PDB entry 9DXO | electron microscopy, 2.60 A resolution | chain A

Chain A:
Molecule: Solute carrier organic anion transporter family member 1C1
Organism: Homo sapiens
UniProt: Q9NYB5 (SO1C1_HUMAN); residue numbers follow UniProt; this construct covers 1-712
Chain sequence (746 residues; each row starts with the number of its first residue):
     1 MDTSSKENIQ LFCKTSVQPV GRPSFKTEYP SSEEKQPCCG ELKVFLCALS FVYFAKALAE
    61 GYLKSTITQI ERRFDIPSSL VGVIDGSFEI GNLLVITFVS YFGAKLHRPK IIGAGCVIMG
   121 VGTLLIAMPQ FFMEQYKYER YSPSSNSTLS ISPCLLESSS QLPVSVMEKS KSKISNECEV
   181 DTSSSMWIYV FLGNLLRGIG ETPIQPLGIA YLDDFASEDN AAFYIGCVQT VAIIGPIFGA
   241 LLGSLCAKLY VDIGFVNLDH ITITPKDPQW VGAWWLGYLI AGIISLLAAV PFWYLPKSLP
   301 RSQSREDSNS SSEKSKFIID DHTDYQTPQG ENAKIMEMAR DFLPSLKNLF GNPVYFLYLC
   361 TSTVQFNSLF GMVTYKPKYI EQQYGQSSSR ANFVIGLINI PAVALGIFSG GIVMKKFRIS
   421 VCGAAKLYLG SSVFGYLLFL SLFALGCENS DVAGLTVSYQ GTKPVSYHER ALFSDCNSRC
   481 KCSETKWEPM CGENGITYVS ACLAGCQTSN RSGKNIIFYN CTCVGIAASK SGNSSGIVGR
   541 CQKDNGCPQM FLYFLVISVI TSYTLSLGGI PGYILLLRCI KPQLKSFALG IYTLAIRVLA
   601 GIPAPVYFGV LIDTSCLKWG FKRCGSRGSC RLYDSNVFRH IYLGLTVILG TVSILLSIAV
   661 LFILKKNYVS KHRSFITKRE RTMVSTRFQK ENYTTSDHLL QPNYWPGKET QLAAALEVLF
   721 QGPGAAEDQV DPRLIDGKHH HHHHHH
Not modelled in the structure: 1-39, 139-181, 301-333, 527-533, 668-746
Differences from the reference sequence: engineered mutation A240 (Phe in Q9NYB5); expression tag (713-746)
Cystine bridges: C447-C547, C476-C523, C482-C502, C491-C541, C506-C521, C616-C630
Small-molecule neighbours:
  - estrone 3-sulfate (FY5), molecule 1: T66, I67, I70, F74, I76, I84, I126, P129, M133, T182, S183, M186, W187, V190, W274, Y278
  - estrone 3-sulfate (FY5), molecule 2: Q69, I70, R73, F74, M133, Y136, W270, V271, G272, W274
  - estrone 3-sulfate (FY5), molecule 3: I233, F366, L369, M372, V373, K376, I395, N399, I400, V403, I407, S562, L565, S566

In short:
Ligands of chain A: 3 copies of estrone 3-sulfate.
Chain A is Solute carrier organic anion transporter family member 1C1 (Homo sapiens); the structure, Cryo-EM
structure of human OATP1C1 F240A mutant in complex with estrone 3-sulfate, was determined by electron
microscopy, deposited together with 9DWY, 9DXP and 9MR5.
